Entry 6WYV (electron microscopy, 2.75 A resolution); this record covers chains I and M of the 8 polymer chains in the assembly.

# Chain I
Molecule: 23S ribosomal RNA
Organism: Escherichia coli
Sequence (2904 nucleotides; row label = number of the first residue in the row):
     1 GGUUAAGCGA CUAAGCGUAC ACGGUGGAUG CCCUGGCAGU CAGAGGCGAU GAAGGACGUG
    61 CUAAUCUGCG AUAAGCGUCG GUAAGGUGAU AUGAACCGUU AUAACCGGCG AUUUCCGAAU
   121 GGGGAAACCC AGUGUGUUUC GACACACUAU CAUUAACUGA AUCCAUAGGU UAAUGAGGCG
   181 AACCGGGGGA ACUGAAACAU CUAAGUACCC CGAGGAAAAG AAAUCAACCG AGAUUCCCCC
   241 AGUAGCGGCG AGCGAACGGG GAGCAGCCCA GAGCCUGAAU CAGUGUGUGU GUUAGUGGAA
   301 GCGUCUGGAA AGGCGCGCGA UACAGGGUGA CAGCCCCGUA CACAAAAAUG CACAUGCUGU
   361 GAGCUCGAUG AGUAGGGCGG GACACGUGGU AUCCUGUCUG AAUAUGGGGG GACCAUCCUC
   421 CAAGGCUAAA UACUCCUGAC UGACCGAUAG UGAACCAGUA CCGUGAGGGA AAGGCGAAAA
   481 GAACCCCGGC GAGGGGAGUG AAAAAGAACC UGAAACCGUG UACGUACAAG CAGUGGGAGC
   541 ACGCUUAGGC GUGUGACUGC GUACCUUUUG UAUAAUGGGU CAGCGACUUA UAUUCUGUAG
   601 CAAGGUUAAC CGAAUAGGGG AGCCGAAGGG AAACCGAGUC UUAACUGGGC GUUAAGUUGC
   661 AGGGUAUAGA CCCGAAACCC GGUGAUCUAG CCAUGGGCAG GUUGAAGGUU GGGUAACACU
   721 AACUGGAGGA CCGAACCGAC UAAUGUUGAA AAAUUAGCGG AUGACUUGUG GCUGGGGGUG
   781 AAAGGCCAAU CAAACCGGGA GAUAGCUGGU UCUCCCCGAA AGCUAUUUAG GUAGCGCCUC
   841 GUGAAUUCAU CUCCGGGGGU AGAGCACUGU UUCGGCAAGG GGGUCAUCCC GACUUACCAA
   901 CCCGAUGCAA ACUGCGAAUA CCGGAGAAUG UUAUCACGGG AGACACACGG CGGGUGCUAA
   961 CGUCCGUCGU GAAGAGGGAA ACAACCCAGA CCGCCAGCUA AGGUCCCAAA GUCAUGGUUA
  1021 AGUGGGAAAC GAUGUGGGAA GGCCCAGACA GCCAGGAUGU UGGCUUAGAA GCAGCCAUCA
  1081 UUUAAAGAAA GCGUAAUAGC UCACUGGUCG AGUCGGCCUG CGCGGAAGAU GUAACGGGGC
  1141 UAAACCAUGC ACCGAAGCUG CGGCAGCGAC GCUUAUGCGU UGUUGGGUAG GGGAGCGUUC
  1201 UGUAAGCCUG CGAAGGUGUG CUGUGAGGCA UGCUGGAGGU AUCAGAAGUG CGAAUGCUGA
  1261 CAUAAGUAAC GAUAAAGCGG GUGAAAAGCC CGCUCGCCGG AAGACCAAGG GUUCCUGUCC
  1321 AACGUUAAUC GGGGCAGGGU GAGUCGACCC CUAAGGCGAG GCCGAAAGGC GUAGUCGAUG
  1381 GGAAACAGGU UAAUAUUCCU GUACUUGGUG UUACUGCGAA GGGGGGACGG AGAAGGCUAU
  1441 GUUGGCCGGG CGACGGUUGU CCCGGUUUAA GCGUGUAGGC UGGUUUUCCA GGCAAAUCCG
  1501 GAAAAUCAAG GCUGAGGCGU GAUGACGAGG CACUACGGUG CUGAAGCAAC AAAUGCCCUG
  1561 CUUCCAGGAA AAGCCUCUAA GCAUCAGGUA ACAUCAAAUC GUACCCCAAA CCGACACAGG
  1621 UGGUCAGGUA GAGAAUACCA AGGCGCUUGA GAGAACUCGG GUGAAGGAAC UAGGCAAAAU
  1681 GGUGCCGUAA CUUCGGGAGA AGGCACGCUG AUAUGUAGGU GAGGUCCCUC GCGGAUGGAG
  1741 CUGAAAUCAG UCGAAGAUAC CAGCUGGCUG CAACUGUUUA UUAAAAACAC AGCACUGUGC
  1801 AAACACGAAA GUGGACGUAU ACGGUGUGAC GCCUGCCCGG UGCCGGAAGG UUAAUUGAUG
  1861 GGGUUAGCGC AAGCGAAGCU CUUGAUCGAA GCCCCGGUAA ACGGCGGCCG UAACXAUAAC
  1921 GGUCCUAAGG UAGCGAAAUU CCUUGUCGGG UAAGUUCCGA CXUGCACGAA UGGCGUAAUG
  1981 AUGGCCAGGC UGUCUCCACC CGAGACUCAG UGAAAUUGAA CUCGCUGUGA AGAUGCAGUG
  2041 UACCCGCGGC AAGACGGAAA GACCCCGUXA ACCUUUACUA UAGCUUGACA CUGAACAUUG
  2101 AGCCUUGAUG UGUAGGAUAG GUGGGAGGCU UUGAAGUGUG GACGCCAGUC UGCAUGGAGC
  2161 CGACCUUGAA AUACCACCCU UUAAUGUUUG AUGUUCUAAC GUUGACCCGU AAUCCGGGUU
  2221 GCGGACAGUG UCUGGUGGGU AGUUUGACUG GGGCGGUCUC CUCCUAAAGA GUAACGGAGG
  2281 AGCACGAAGG UUGGCUAAUC CUGGUCGGAC AUCAGGAGGU UAGUGCAAUG GCAUAAGCCA
  2341 GCUUGACUGC GAGCGUGACG GCGCGAGCAG GUGCGAAAGC AGGUCAUAGU GAUCCGGUGG
  2401 UUCUGAAUGG AAGGGCCAUC GCUCAACGGA UAAAAGGUAC UCCGGGGAUA ACAGGCUGAU
  2461 ACCGCCCAAG AGUUCAUAUC GACGGCGGUG UUUGGCACCU CGAUGUCGGC UCAUCACAUC
  2521 CUGGGGCUGA AGUAGGUCCC AAGGGUAUGG CUGUUCGCCA UUUAAAGUGG UACGCGAGCU
  2581 GGGUUUAGAA CGUCGUGAGA CAGUUCGGUC CCUAUCUGCC GUGGGCGCUG GAGAACUGAG
  2641 GGGGGCUGCU CCUAGUACGA GAGGACCGGA GUGGACGCAU CACUGGUGUU CGGGUUGUCA
  2701 UGCCAAUGGC ACUGCCCGGU AGCUAAAUGC GGAAGAGAUA AGUGCUGAAA GCAUCUAAGC
  2761 ACGAAACUUG CCCCGAGAUG AGUUCUCCCU GACCCUUUAA GGGUCCUGAA GGAACGUUGA
  2821 AGACGACGAC GUUGAUAGGC CGGGUGUGUA AGCGCAGCGA UGCGUUGAGC UAACCGGUAC
  2881 UAAUGAACCG UGAGGCUUAA CCUU
Disordered / not traced: 886-891, 2030
Glycans and other covalent adducts: covalent link PSU_1911/A1918
Modified residues: 1MG (1N-methylguanosine-5'-monophosphate) at position 745, PSU (pseudouridine-5'-monophosphate) at position 746, 5MU (5-methyluridine 5'-monophosphate) at position 747, PSU (pseudouridine-5'-monophosphate) at position 955, 6MZ (N6-methyladenosine-5'-monophosphate) at position 1618, 2MG (2N-methylguanosine-5'-monophosphate) at position 1835, PSU (pseudouridine-5'-monophosphate) at position 1911, 3TD ((1S)-1,4-anhydro-1-(3-methyl-2,4-dioxo-1,2,3,4-tetrahydropyrimidin-5-yl)-5-O-phosphono-D-ribitol) at position 1915, PSU (pseudouridine-5'-monophosphate) at position 1917, 5MU (5-methyluridine 5'-monophosphate) at position 1939, 5MC (5-methylcytidine-5'-monophosphate) at position 1962, G7M (N7-methyl-guanosine-5'-monophosphate) at position 2069, OMG (o2'-methylguanosine-5'-monophosphate) at position 2251, 2MG (2N-methylguanosine-5'-monophosphate) at position 2445, PSU (pseudouridine-5'-monophosphate) at position 2457, OMC (o2'-methylycytidine-5'-monophosphate) at position 2498, 2MA (2-methyladenosine-5'-monophosphate) at position 2503, PSU (pseudouridine-5'-monophosphate) at position 2504, OMU (o2'-methyluridine 5'-monophosphate) at position 2552, PSU (pseudouridine-5'-monophosphate) at position 2580, PSU (pseudouridine-5'-monophosphate) at position 2605
Small-molecule neighbours: O7S ((3R,4R,5E,10E,12E,14S,16R,26aR)-16-fluoro-14-hydroxy-12-methyl-3-(propan-2-yl)-4-(prop-2-en-1-yl)-3,4,8,9,14,15,16,17,24,25,26,26a-dodecahydro-1H,7H,22H-21,18-(azeno)pyrrolo[2,1-c][1,8,4,19]dioxadiazacyclotetracosine-1,7,22-trione): G2061, A2062, C2063, A2451, C2452, 2MA_2503, PSU_2504, G2505, U2506, U2585, U2586

# Chain M
Name: 50S ribosomal protein L4
Organism: Escherichia coli
Reference sequence: D7Z9F6 (D7Z9F6_ECOLX); residue numbers follow UniProt; this construct covers 1-201
Amino-acid sequence (201 residues; row label = number of the first residue in the row):
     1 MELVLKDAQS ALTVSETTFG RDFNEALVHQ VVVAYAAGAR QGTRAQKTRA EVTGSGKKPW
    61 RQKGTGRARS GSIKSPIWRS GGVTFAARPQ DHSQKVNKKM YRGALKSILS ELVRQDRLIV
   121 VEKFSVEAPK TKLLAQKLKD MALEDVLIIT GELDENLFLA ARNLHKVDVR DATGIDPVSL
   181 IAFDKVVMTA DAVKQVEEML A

# How chain I and chain M interact
Contacting residue pairs (146):
  C37(I) / Ala-45(M)  sugar contact
  A38(I) / Thr-43(M)  base contact
  A38(I) / Arg-44(M)  sugar contact
  A38(I) / Ala-45(M)  sugar contact
  A38(I) / Pro-89(M)  sugar contact
  G39(I) / Gln-41(M)  sugar contact
  G319(I) / Lys-132(M)  phosphate contact
  A320(I) / Lys-130(M)  phosphate contact
  A320(I) / Thr-131(M)  hydrogen bond to the base
  A320(I) / Asn-163(M)  hydrogen bond to the base
  U321(I) / Pro-129(M)  phosphate contact
  U321(I) / Lys-130(M)  salt bridge to the phosphate
  U321(I) / Thr-131(M)  hydrogen bond to the phosphate
  U321(I) / Leu-159(M)  sugar contact
  U321(I) / Arg-162(M)  phosphate contact
  A322(I) / Arg-162(M)  salt bridge to the phosphate
  A322(I) / Asn-163(M)  phosphate contact
  C323(I) / Asn-163(M)  hydrogen bond to the base
  A340(I) / Arg-162(M)  hydrogen bond to the sugar
  U441(I) / Gln-41(M)  hydrogen bond to the sugar
  G442(I) / Gln-41(M)  hydrogen bond to the sugar
  G442(I) / Thr-43(M)  hydrogen bond to the base
  A443(I) / Ala-36(M)  base contact
  A443(I) / Ala-37(M)  base contact
  A443(I) / Ala-39(M)  phosphate contact
  A443(I) / Arg-40(M)  base contact
  A443(I) / Gln-41(M)  hydrogen bond to the phosphate
  C444(I) / Arg-40(M)  salt bridge to the phosphate
  C444(I) / Thr-43(M)  sugar contact
  C444(I) / Arg-44(M)  salt bridge to the phosphate
  U448(I) / Arg-79(M)  hydrogen bond to the sugar
  A449(I) / Arg-79(M)  phosphate contact
  A449(I) / Ser-80(M)  hydrogen bond to the phosphate
  G450(I) / Val-83(M)  phosphate contact
  U451(I) / Lys-47(M)  salt bridge to the phosphate
  G452(I) / Val-52(M)  phosphate contact
  G452(I) / Thr-53(M)  hydrogen bond to the phosphate
  G458(I) / Thr-53(M)  base contact
  G468(I) / Ser-55(M)  hydrogen bond to the phosphate
  G469(I) / Gly-54(M)  phosphate contact
  G469(I) / Ser-55(M)  hydrogen bond to the phosphate
  A471(I) / Arg-79(M)  salt bridge to the phosphate
  A471(I) / Ser-80(M)  phosphate contact
  A472(I) / Arg-79(M)  salt bridge to the phosphate
  A586(I) / Thr-84(M)  phosphate contact
  A586(I) / Phe-85(M)  phosphate contact
  C587(I) / Phe-85(M)  sugar contact
  U588(I) / Phe-85(M)  base contact
  U589(I) / Gln-90(M)  phosphate contact
  A590(I) / Gln-90(M)  phosphate contact
  A599(I) / Asn-24(M)  phosphate contact
  A599(I) / Leu-27(M)  sugar contact
  G600(I) / Asn-24(M)  hydrogen bond to the phosphate
  G600(I) / Met-100(M)  sugar contact
  C601(I) / Lys-99(M)  sugar contact
  G605(I) / Lys-99(M)  salt bridge to the phosphate
  U606(I) / Lys-95(M)  hydrogen bond to the phosphate
  U606(I) / Asn-97(M)  sugar contact
  U606(I) / Lys-99(M)  salt bridge to the phosphate
  U607(I) / Lys-95(M)  salt bridge to the phosphate
  U607(I) / Asn-97(M)  phosphate contact
  U607(I) / Lys-98(M)  hydrogen bond to the phosphate
  U615(I) / Ala-34(M)  base contact
  U615(I) / Tyr-35(M)  stacking on the base
  U615(I) / Gly-38(M)  base contact
  U615(I) / Ala-39(M)  base contact
  A616(I) / Tyr-101(M)  sugar contact
  A616(I) / Thr-173(M)  base contact
  G617(I) / Arg-102(M)  salt bridge to the phosphate
  G618(I) / Arg-102(M)  salt bridge to the phosphate
  G619(I) / Lys-98(M)  hydrogen bond to the base
  G620(I) / Lys-98(M)  base contact
  U658(I) / Lys-95(M)  hydrogen bond to the sugar
  U658(I) / Asn-97(M)  hydrogen bond to the base
  G659(I) / Gln-30(M)  hydrogen bond to the base
  G659(I) / Lys-95(M)  hydrogen bond to the sugar
  C660(I) / Gln-30(M)  hydrogen bond to the sugar
  C660(I) / Gln-94(M)  hydrogen bond to the phosphate
  A661(I) / Gln-94(M)  phosphate contact
  C671(I) / Phe-85(M)  sugar contact
  C672(I) / Pro-76(M)  phosphate contact
  C672(I) / Thr-84(M)  sugar contact
  C672(I) / Phe-85(M)  sugar contact
  C673(I) / Arg-49(M)  salt bridge to the phosphate
  C673(I) / Ser-75(M)  hydrogen bond to the phosphate
  C673(I) / Pro-76(M)  sugar contact
  C673(I) / Ile-77(M)  sugar contact
  G674(I) / Arg-49(M)  salt bridge to the phosphate
  G674(I) / Lys-58(M)  phosphate contact
  G674(I) / Gln-62(M)  hydrogen bond to the sugar
  G674(I) / Arg-69(M)  sugar contact
  G674(I) / Ser-70(M)  phosphate contact
  G674(I) / Gly-71(M)  sugar contact
  G674(I) / Ser-72(M)  phosphate contact
  G674(I) / Ser-75(M)  hydrogen bond to the phosphate
  A675(I) / Lys-58(M)  salt bridge to the phosphate
  A675(I) / Gln-62(M)  hydrogen bond to the sugar
  A675(I) / Ser-70(M)  phosphate contact
  A675(I) / Gly-71(M)  phosphate contact
  A676(I) / Lys-58(M)  phosphate contact
  C796(I) / Lys-57(M)  salt bridge to the phosphate
  G797(I) / Ser-55(M)  hydrogen bond to the phosphate
  G797(I) / Lys-57(M)  phosphate contact
  G798(I) / Gly-54(M)  phosphate contact
  G798(I) / Ser-55(M)  phosphate contact
  G798(I) / Gly-56(M)  hydrogen bond to the phosphate
  G801(I) / Thr-48(M)  base contact
  G801(I) / Arg-49(M)  hydrogen bond to the sugar
  G801(I) / Ala-50(M)  phosphate contact
  G801(I) / Thr-84(M)  base contact
  U807(I) / Arg-69(M)  hydrogen bond to the base
  A1205(I) / His-165(M)  salt bridge to the phosphate
  A1205(I) / Lys-166(M)  hydrogen bond to the base
  A1244(I) / His-29(M)  hydrogen bond to the sugar
  G1245(I) / His-29(M)  salt bridge to the phosphate
  G1245(I) / Val-33(M)  sugar contact
  A1246(I) / Arg-40(M)  hydrogen bond to the sugar
  G1248(I) / Arg-44(M)  salt bridge to the phosphate
  G1248(I) / Gln-46(M)  base contact
  G1248(I) / Val-83(M)  base contact
  A1254(I) / Ile-77(M)  base contact
  U1255(I) / Thr-65(M)  base contact
  U1255(I) / Gly-66(M)  base contact
  U1255(I) / Arg-67(M)  base contact
  U1255(I) / Ala-68(M)  phosphate contact
  G1256(I) / Gly-66(M)  phosphate contact
  G1256(I) / Ala-68(M)  phosphate contact
  G1256(I) / Ile-77(M)  base contact
  C1257(I) / Arg-67(M)  salt bridge to the phosphate
  C1257(I) / Ile-77(M)  sugar contact
  C1257(I) / Trp-78(M)  sugar contact
  C1257(I) / Arg-79(M)  hydrogen bond to the sugar
  U1258(I) / Arg-67(M)  salt bridge to the phosphate
  A2059(I) / Gly-64(M)  sugar contact
  A2059(I) / Gly-66(M)  phosphate contact
  A2060(I) / Lys-63(M)  hydrogen bond to the sugar
  A2060(I) / Gly-64(M)  hydrogen bond to the phosphate
  A2060(I) / Thr-65(M)  phosphate contact
  A2060(I) / Arg-69(M)  base contact
  G2061(I) / Lys-63(M)  salt bridge to the phosphate
  C2443(I) / Gln-62(M)  phosphate contact
  C2443(I) / Lys-63(M)  phosphate contact
  G2444(I) / Gln-62(M)  phosphate contact
  G2444(I) / Lys-63(M)  salt bridge to the phosphate
  G2444(I) / Arg-69(M)  hydrogen bond to the phosphate
  2MG_2445(I) / Arg-69(M)  salt bridge to the phosphate
Other interface residues (no listed pair), chain I (76 interface residues in all): A324, A470, C584, G585, G669
Other interface residues (no listed pair), chain M (75 interface residues in all): Ala-26, Gly-42, Ile-73, Lys-74, Val-96, Leu-164, Met-199

# Overview
Chain I and chain M form an interface of 76 and 75 residues respectively, with 39 hydrogen bonds, 24 salt
bridges and 1 aromatic stacking contact. Among the polar pairs are A320(I)/Thr-131(M), A320(I)/Asn-163(M) and
C323(I)/Asn-163(M). Ligands of chain I: compound O7S.
Here chain I is 23S ribosomal RNA and chain M is 50S ribosomal protein L4, both from Escherichia coli. Entry
6WYV (E. coli 50S ribosome bound to compounds 47 and VS1) was determined by electron microscopy together with
6PC5, 6PC6, 6PC7, 6PC8, 6PCH, 6PCQ and 3 further entries from the same study.
